7SSX - chains B and C of the 4 polymer chains in the assembly; structure by electron microscopy, 2.89 A resolution.

== Chain B (and C) ==
Molecule: Potassium voltage-gated channel subfamily A member 3, Green fluorescent protein fusion
From: Homo sapiens
Notes: chain C of this document is another copy of the same molecule, construct and numbering; everything in this record applies to it too
UniProt: chimeric construct of P22001, P42212: residues 1-575 from P22001 (KCNA3_HUMAN) positions 1-575 (same numbers); residues 590-826 from P42212 positions 2-238 (UniProt number = residue number - 588)
Chain sequence (856 residues; each row starts with the number of its first residue):
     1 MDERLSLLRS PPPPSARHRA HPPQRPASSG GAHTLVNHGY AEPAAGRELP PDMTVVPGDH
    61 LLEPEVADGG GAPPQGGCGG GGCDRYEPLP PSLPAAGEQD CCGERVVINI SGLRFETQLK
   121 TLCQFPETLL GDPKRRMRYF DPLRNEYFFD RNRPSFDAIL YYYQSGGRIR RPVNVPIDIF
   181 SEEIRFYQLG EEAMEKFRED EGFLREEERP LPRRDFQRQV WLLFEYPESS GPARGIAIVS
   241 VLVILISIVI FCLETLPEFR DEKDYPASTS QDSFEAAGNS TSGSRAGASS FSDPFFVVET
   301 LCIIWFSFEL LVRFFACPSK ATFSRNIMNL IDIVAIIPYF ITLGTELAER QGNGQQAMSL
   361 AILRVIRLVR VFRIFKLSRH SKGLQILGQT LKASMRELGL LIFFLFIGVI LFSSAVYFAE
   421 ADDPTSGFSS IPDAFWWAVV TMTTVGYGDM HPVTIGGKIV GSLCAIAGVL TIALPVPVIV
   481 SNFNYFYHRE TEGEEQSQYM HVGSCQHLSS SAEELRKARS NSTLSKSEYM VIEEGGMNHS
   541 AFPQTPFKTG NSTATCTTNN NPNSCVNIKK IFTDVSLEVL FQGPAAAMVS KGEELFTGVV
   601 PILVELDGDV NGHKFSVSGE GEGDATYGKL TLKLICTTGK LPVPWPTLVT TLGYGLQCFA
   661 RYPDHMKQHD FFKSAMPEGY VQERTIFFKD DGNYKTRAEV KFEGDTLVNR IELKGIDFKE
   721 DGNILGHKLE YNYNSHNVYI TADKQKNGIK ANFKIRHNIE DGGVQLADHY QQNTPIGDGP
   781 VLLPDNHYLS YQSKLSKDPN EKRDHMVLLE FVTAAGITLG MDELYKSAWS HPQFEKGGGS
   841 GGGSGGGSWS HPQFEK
Not modelled in the structure: 1-102, 261-292, 349-359, 492-856
Differences from the reference sequence: linker (576-589); conflict Leu634 (Phe46 in P42212), Leu652 (Phe64 in P42212), Gly653 (Ser65 in P42212), Leu656 (Val68 in P42212), Ala660 (Ser72 in P42212), Thr741 (Met153 in P42212), Ala751 (Val163 in P42212), Gly763 (Ser175 in P42212), Tyr791 (Thr203 in P42212), Lys794 (Ala206 in P42212), Leu819 (His231 in P42212); expression tag (827-856)
UniProt features mapped onto this chain:
  - modified residue: Tyr654 (Z: -2,3-didehydrotyrosine)
Bound ions: K+ site 1: Thr444, Val445 (shared with 2 residues of chain A; Thr444(C), Val445(C) of chain C; 2 residues of chain D); K+ site 2: Thr444 (shared with 1 residue of chain A; Thr444(C) of chain C; 1 residue of chain D)
From the paper describing this entry:
  - specificity-determining residues: Gly427, His451 (by similarity / conservation)

== How chain B and chain C interact ==
Residue-residue contacts (71; chain B residue first):
  Arg105(B) with Asp141(C), salt bridge; Arg144(C); Glu146(C), salt bridge; Phe148(C)
  Arg114(B) with Arg153(C)
  Phe115(B) with Ser111(C); Arg153(C)
  Glu116(B) with Asn109(C), hydrogen bond; Ser111(C), hydrogen bond (backbone-backbone); Gly112(C); Phe148(C)
  Thr117(B) with Asp150(C), hydrogen bond
  Thr121(B) with Asp150(C), hydrogen bond
  Asp157(B) with Arg153(C), salt bridge; Pro154(C)
  Tyr161(B) with Ile179(C); Glu182(C), hydrogen bond
  Gln164(B) with Asp150(C), hydrogen bond; Arg151(C)
  Arg168(B) with Asp178(C), salt bridge; Glu182(C), salt bridge
  Arg170(B) with Pro176(C)
  Val173(B) with Asn174(C)
  Arg396(B) with Tyr487(C)
  Glu397(B) with Tyr487(C)
  Leu400(B) with Gly383(C); Tyr487(C), hydrophobic
  Phe403(B) with Ser381(C)
  Phe404(B) with Gly383(C)
  Ile407(B) with Ile374(C), hydrophobic
  Ile410(B) with Ile374(C), hydrophobic
  Leu411(B) with Ile374(C), hydrophobic
  Ser414(B) with Phe251(C); Val371(C)
  Tyr417(B) with Thr255(C); Arg260(C), hydrogen bond
  Phe418(B) with Arg364(C), hydrogen bond (backbone-side chain); Arg367(C); Leu368(C), hydrophobic
  Ala421(B) with Arg364(C)
  Asp422(B) with Arg364(C), salt bridge
  Ser429(B) with Thr255(C); Arg260(C), hydrogen bond (backbone-side chain)
  Ser430(B) with Leu256(C); Pro257(C)
  Ile431(B) with Phe251(C), hydrophobic; Cys252(C), hydrophobic; Thr255(C)
  Pro432(B) with Cys252(C); Leu256(C), hydrophobic
  Trp437(B) with Tyr447(C), hydrogen bond
  Thr441(B) with Val445(C); Tyr447(C), hydrogen bond
  Thr444(B) with Thr443(C); Thr444(C); Val445(C)
  Val445(B) with Val445(C)
  Gly446(B) with Val445(C); Tyr447(C)
  Gly448(B) with Tyr447(C)
  Lys458(B) with Trp436(C)
  Ser462(B) with Trp436(C); Val439(C)
  Ala465(B) with Val445(C), hydrophobic
  Ile466(B) with Leu405(C), hydrophobic
  Leu470(B) with Leu398(C), hydrophobic; Ile479(C), hydrophobic
  Ala473(B) with Val480(C)
  Leu474(B) with Leu387(C), hydrophobic; Val480(C), hydrophobic; Phe483(C)
Interface residues without a listed pair, chain B (51 interface residues in all): Leu113, Gln118, Ala415, Phe435, Tyr447, Pro452, Gly461, Val469, Val478
Interface residues without a listed pair, chain C (54 interface residues in all): Arg114, Asn152, Ile248, Phe375, Leu377, Lys382, Leu384, Leu401, Ile472, Val476, Asn484, His488

== In short ==
51 residues of chain B and 54 residues of chain C are in contact, with 11 hydrogen bonds and 6 salt bridges.
Polar contacts include Arg105(B)-Asp141(C), Arg105(B)-Glu146(C) and Asp157(B)-Arg153(C). The K+ site 1 is
built by Thr444(B) and Val445(B). From the paper: specificity determinants Gly427(B) and His451(B).
Chain B and chain C are both Potassium voltage-gated channel subfamily A member 3, Green fluorescent protein
fusion (Homo sapiens); the structure, Structure of human Kv1.3, was determined by electron microscopy (same
publication as 8DFL, 7SSV, 7SSY and 7SSZ).
